PDB entry 7VDT | electron microscopy, 2.80 A resolution | chains B and I of the 11 polymer chains in the assembly

Chain B:
Name: Histone H4
Source organism: Xenopus laevis
UniProt: P62799 (H4_XENLA); residues 0-102 here correspond to UniProt positions 1-103 (UniProt number = residue number + 1)
Amino-acid sequence (103 residues; numbered 0 to 102; the number before each row is that of its first residue; numbering starts at 0):
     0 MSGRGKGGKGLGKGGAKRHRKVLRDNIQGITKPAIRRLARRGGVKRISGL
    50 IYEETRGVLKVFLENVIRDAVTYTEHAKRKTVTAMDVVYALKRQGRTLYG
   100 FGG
Not modelled in the structure: 0-14, 102
Swiss-Prot annotation at these positions:
  - DNA-binding region: Lys16 to Lys20
  - modified residue: Ser1 (N-acetylserine), Arg3 (Asymmetric dimethylarginine), Lys5 (N6-(2-hydroxyisobutyryl)lysine), Lys8 (N6-(2-hydroxyisobutyryl)lysine), Lys12 (N6-(2-hydroxyisobutyryl)lysine), Lys16 (N6-(2-hydroxyisobutyryl)lysine), Lys20 (N6,N6,N6-trimethyllysine), Lys31 (N6-(2-hydroxyisobutyryl)lysine), Lys44 (N6-(2-hydroxyisobutyryl)lysine), Ser47 (Phosphoserine), Tyr51 (Phosphotyrosine), Lys59 (N6-(2-hydroxyisobutyryl)lysine), Lys77 (N6-(2-hydroxyisobutyryl)lysine), Lys79 (N6-(2-hydroxyisobutyryl)lysine), Tyr88 (Phosphotyrosine), Lys91 (N6-(2-hydroxyisobutyryl)lysine)
  - cross-link (Glycyl lysine isopeptide (Lys-Gly)): Lys31 (interchain with G-Cter in UFM1), Lys91 (interchain with G-Cter in ubiquitin)

Chain I:
Molecule: 207-nt DNA strand
Sequence (207 nucleotides; numbered -19 to 187; the number before each row is that of its first residue; numbers below 1 keep their minus sign (DG-19 is residue -19)):
   -19 GGACCCTATACGCGGCCGCCCTGGAGAATCCCGGTGCCGAGGCCGCTCAA
    31 TTGGTCGTAGACAGCTCTAGCACCGCTTAAACGCACGTACGCGCTGTCCC
    81 CCGCGTTTTAACCGCCAAGGGGATTACTCCCTAGTCTCCAGGCACGTGTC
   131 AGATATATACATCCTGAAGCTTGTCGAGAAGTACTAGAGGATCATAATCA
   181 GCCATAC
Not modelled in the structure: -19 to 12, 148-187

How chain B and chain I interact:
Contacting residue pairs (14):
  Arg19(B) - DT89(I)  phosphate contact
  Arg19(B) - DA90(I)  salt bridge to the phosphate
  Arg23(B) - DA90(I)  salt bridge to the phosphate
  Arg35(B) - DC82(I)  salt bridge to the phosphate
  Arg45(B) - DC81(I)  sugar contact
  Arg45(B) - DC82(I)  phosphate contact
  Ile46(B) - DC81(I)  sugar contact
  Ile46(B) - DC82(I)  hydrogen bond to the phosphate
  Ser47(B) - DC81(I)  hydrogen bond to the phosphate
  Gly48(B) - DC81(I)  hydrogen bond to the phosphate
  Arg78(B) - DG102(I)  phosphate contact
  Lys79(B) - DG101(I)  phosphate contact
  Lys79(B) - DG102(I)  hydrogen bond to the phosphate
  Thr80(B) - DG102(I)  hydrogen bond to the phosphate
Also at the interface, not in a pair above, chain B (12 interface residues in all): Lys44, Lys77

In short:
Chain B and chain I form an interface of 12 and 6 residues respectively; the contacts include 5 hydrogen bonds
and 3 salt bridges. Polar pairs include Ile46(B)-DC82(I), Ser47(B)-DC81(I) and Gly48(B)-DC81(I). Curated
annotation (UniProt) lists a DNA-binding region on chain B.
Here chain B is Histone H4 (Xenopus laevis) and chain I is a 207-nt DNA strand. Entry 7VDT (The
motor-nucleosome module of human chromatin remodeling PBAF-nucleosome complex) was determined by electron
microscopy.
